6TBC - chains A and D of the 4 polymer chains in the assembly; structure by X-ray diffraction, 2.55 A resolution.

Chain A (and D):
Molecule: Enoyl-[acyl-carrier-protein] reductase [NADPH]
From: Staphylococcus aureus
Notes: EC 1.3.1.39; chain D of this document is another copy of the same molecule, construct and numbering; everything in this record applies to it too
UniProtKB: A0A0J9X1X7 (A0A0J9X1X7_STAAU); residues 3-256 here correspond to UniProt positions 20-273 (UniProt number = residue number + 17)
Chain sequence (261 residues; row label = number of the first residue in the row; numbers below 1 keep their minus sign (Gly-4 is residue -4)):
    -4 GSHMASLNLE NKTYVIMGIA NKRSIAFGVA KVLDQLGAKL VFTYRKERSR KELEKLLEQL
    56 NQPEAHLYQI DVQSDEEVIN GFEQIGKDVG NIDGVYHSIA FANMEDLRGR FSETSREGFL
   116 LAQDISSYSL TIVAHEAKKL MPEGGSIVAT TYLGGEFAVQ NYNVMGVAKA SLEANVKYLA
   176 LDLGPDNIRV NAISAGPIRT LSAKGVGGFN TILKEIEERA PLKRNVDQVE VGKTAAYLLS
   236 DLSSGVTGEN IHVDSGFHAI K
Not modelled in the structure: -4 (chain D: -4 to -2)
Sequence notes: expression tag (-4 to 2)
Small-molecule neighbours:
  - N5H ((2E,5R,10E,12E,15S,19R)-20-[[(2R,3R)-3-aminocarbonyloxy-2-methyl-butanoyl]amino]-3,5,15-trimethyl-7-methylidene-19-oxidanyl-17-oxidanylidene-icosa-2,10,12-trienoic acid): Ala15, Arg40, Ala95, Phe96, Ala97, Asn98, Met99, Leu102, Tyr147, Val154, Gln155, Asn156, Tyr157, Met160, Lys164, Pro192, Leu196, Ser197, Ala198, Val201, Phe204, Ile207
  - NADPH (NDP; NADPH dihydro-nicotinamide-adenine-dinucleotide phosphate): Gly13, Ile14, Ala15, Asn16, Ser19, Ile20, Tyr39, Arg40, Lys41, Ser44, Ile65, Asp66, Val67, Gln68, Ser93, Ile94, Ala95, Phe96, Ile120, Thr145, Thr146, Tyr147, Tyr157, Lys164, Ala190, Gly191, Pro192, Ile193, Thr195, Leu196, Ser197, Ala198, Phe204
From the paper describing this entry:
  - binding site for N5H: Ser197
  - mutagenesis - M99T/Y147C, Y147C: abolished catalytic activity
  - mutagenesis - M99T, M99T/Y147C, Y147C: increased growth in response to kalimantacin

How chain A and chain D interact:
Pairs across the interface (80):
  Ser-3(A) - Gln30(D)  hydrogen bond (backbone-side chain)
  His-2(A) - Gln30(D)  hydrogen bond (side chain-backbone)
  Met-1(A) - Gln30(D)  hydrogen bond (backbone-side chain)
  Met-1(A) - Val224(D)  hydrophobic
  Met-1(A) - Lys228(D)
  Ala0(A) - Val27(D)  hydrophobic
  Ala0(A) - Leu31(D)
  Leu2(A) - Leu237(D)  hydrophobic
  Val27(A) - Ala0(D)  hydrophobic
  Gln30(A) - Met-1(D)
  Gln30(A) - Ala0(D)
  Leu31(A) - Ala0(D)
  Ala175(A) - Pro216(D)
  Leu176(A) - Pro216(D)  hydrophobic
  Leu176(A) - Ile255(D)  hydrophobic
  Gly179(A) - Pro216(D)
  Gly179(A) - Leu217(D)
  Pro180(A) - Pro216(D)
  Pro180(A) - Lys218(D)
  Pro216(A) - Ala175(D)
  Pro216(A) - Gly179(D)
  Pro216(A) - Pro180(D)
  Pro216(A) - Thr242(D)
  Leu217(A) - Gly179(D)
  Leu217(A) - Gly240(D)
  Leu217(A) - Thr242(D)
  Lys218(A) - Pro180(D)
  Arg219(A) - Gly240(D)
  Glu225(A) - Ser239(D)  hydrogen bond
  Glu225(A) - Gly240(D)
  Lys228(A) - Asp236(D)  salt bridge
  Lys228(A) - Leu237(D)
  Lys228(A) - Ser239(D)
  Thr229(A) - Tyr232(D)  hydrogen bond
  Thr229(A) - Leu237(D)
  Tyr232(A) - Thr229(D)  hydrogen bond
  Tyr232(A) - Tyr232(D)  hydrophobic
  Tyr232(A) - Ile246(D)
  Asp236(A) - Lys228(D)  salt bridge
  Leu237(A) - Leu2(D)  hydrophobic
  Leu237(A) - Lys228(D)
  Leu237(A) - Thr229(D)
  Leu237(A) - Leu237(D)  hydrophobic
  Ser239(A) - Glu225(D)  hydrogen bond
  Ser239(A) - Lys228(D)  hydrogen bond
  Gly240(A) - Leu217(D)
  Gly240(A) - Arg219(D)
  Gly240(A) - Glu225(D)
  Gly240(A) - Val248(D)
  Gly240(A) - Asp249(D)  hydrogen bond (backbone-backbone)
  Gly240(A) - Ser250(D)  hydrogen bond (backbone-backbone)
  Val241(A) - His247(D)
  Val241(A) - Val248(D)  hydrophobic
  Thr242(A) - Pro216(D)
  Thr242(A) - Leu217(D)
  Thr242(A) - Ser250(D)
  Thr242(A) - Gly251(D)
  Thr242(A) - His253(D)
  Gly243(A) - His253(D)  hydrogen bond (backbone-side chain)
  Gly243(A) - Ala254(D)
  Glu244(A) - Asn245(D)
  Glu244(A) - Ile246(D)
  Glu244(A) - His247(D)  salt bridge
  Glu244(A) - His253(D)  salt bridge
  Asn245(A) - Glu244(D)
  Ile246(A) - Tyr232(D)
  Ile246(A) - Glu244(D)
  Ile246(A) - Ile246(D)  hydrophobic
  His247(A) - Val241(D)
  His247(A) - Glu244(D)  salt bridge
  Val248(A) - Gly240(D)
  Val248(A) - Val241(D)  hydrophobic
  Asp249(A) - Gly240(D)  hydrogen bond (backbone-backbone)
  Ser250(A) - Gly240(D)  hydrogen bond (backbone-backbone)
  Ser250(A) - Thr242(D)
  Gly251(A) - Thr242(D)
  His253(A) - Thr242(D)
  His253(A) - Gly243(D)  hydrogen bond (side chain-backbone)
  His253(A) - Glu244(D)  salt bridge
  Ala254(A) - Gly243(D)
Interface residues without a listed pair, chain A (42 interface residues in all): Lys172, Arg184, Arg214, Val221, Ile255
Interface residues without a listed pair, chain D (43 interface residues in all): Ser1, Lys26, Lys172, Leu176, Arg184, Arg214, Val221

In short:
42 residues of chain A face 43 of chain D across their interface; the contacts include 14 hydrogen bonds and 6
salt bridges. Polar contacts include Lys228(A)-Asp236(D), Glu244(A)-His247(D) and Glu244(A)-His253(D). The
paper reports a binding site for N5H at Ser197(A); M99T, M99T/Y147C and Y147C of chain A increase growth in
response to kalimantacin.
Chain A and chain D are both Enoyl-[acyl-carrier-protein] reductase [NADPH] (Staphylococcus aureus); the
structure, Crystal structure of S. aureus FabI in complex with NADPH and kalimantacin B, was determined by
X-ray diffraction, deposited together with 6TBB.
